Entry 1E0A (solution NMR); this record covers chains A and B.

# Chain A
Name: Cell division control protein 42 homolog
From: Homo sapiens
Notes: EC 3.6.5.2; fragment: 1-184
UniProt: P60953 (CDC42_HUMAN); numbering as in UniProt (aligned over 1-184)
Chain sequence (184 residues; each row starts with the number of its first residue):
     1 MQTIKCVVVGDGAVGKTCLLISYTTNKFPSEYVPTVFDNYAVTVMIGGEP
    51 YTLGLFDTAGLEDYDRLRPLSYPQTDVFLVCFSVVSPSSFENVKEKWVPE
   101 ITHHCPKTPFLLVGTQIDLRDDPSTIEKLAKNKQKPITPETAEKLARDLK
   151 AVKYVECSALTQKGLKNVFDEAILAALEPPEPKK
Differences from the reference sequence: engineered mutation Leu61 (Gln in P60953)
Metal / ion sites: Mg2+: Thr17, Thr35 (together with GMP-PNP)
Small-molecule neighbours: GMP-PNP (GNP; phosphoaminophosphonic acid-guanylate ester): Gly12, Ala13, Thr17, Cys18, Leu19, Ile21, Ser22, Tyr23, Phe28, Pro29, Tyr32, Thr35, Cys81, Val113, Thr115, Glu156, Cys157, Ser158, Ala159, Thr161, Gln162, Leu165
Swiss-Prot annotation at these positions:
  - motif: Tyr32 to Tyr40 (Effector region)
  - binding site (GTP): Gly10 to Thr17, Thr115 to Asp118
  - modified residue: Tyr32 (Microbial infection: O-AMP-tyrosine), Thr35 (Microbial infection: O-AMP-threonine), Tyr64 (Phosphotyrosine)
  - glycosylation: Tyr32 (Microbial infection: O-linked (GlcNAc) tyrosine), Thr35 (Microbial infection: O-alpha-linked (GlcNAc) threonine)

# Chain B
Name: Serine/threonine-protein kinase PAK 1
From: Rattus norvegicus
Notes: EC 2.7.11.1; fragment: 75-118
UniProt: P35465 (PAK1_RAT); residue numbers follow UniProt; this construct covers 75-118
Chain sequence (46 residues; each row starts with the number of its first residue):
    73 GSISLPSDFEHTIHVGFDAVTGEFTGMPEQWARLLQTSNITKSEQK
Differences from the reference sequence: expression tag (73-74)
Swiss-Prot annotation at these positions:
  - region: Ile75 to Arg105 (GTPase-binding)
  - modified residue: Thr84 (Phosphothreonine), Ser115 (Phosphoserine)

# How chain A and chain B interact
Pairs across the interface (63):
  Leu20(A) - Phe81(B)
  Ile21(A) - Phe81(B)
  Tyr23(A) - Leu77(B)
  Thr24(A) - Leu77(B)
  Thr24(A) - Pro78(B)
  Thr25(A) - Phe81(B)
  Lys27(A) - Phe81(B)
  Glu31(A) - His83(B)
  Glu31(A) - His86(B)
  Val33(A) - Val87(B)
  Val33(A) - Gly88(B)
  Pro34(A) - Val87(B)
  Val36(A) - Val87(B)
  Val36(A) - Phe96(B)
  Val36(A) - Trp103(B)
  Phe37(A) - Ile85(B)
  Phe37(A) - Val87(B)
  Phe37(A) - Pro100(B)
  Phe37(A) - Trp103(B)
  Asp38(A) - His83(B)
  Asp38(A) - Ile85(B)
  Asp38(A) - Val87(B)
  Asn39(A) - Glu82(B)
  Asn39(A) - His83(B)
  Asn39(A) - Thr84(B)
  Asn39(A) - Ile85(B)
  Tyr40(A) - Phe81(B)
  Tyr40(A) - Glu82(B)
  Ala41(A) - Asp80(B)
  Ala41(A) - Phe81(B)
  Ala41(A) - Glu82(B)
  Val42(A) - Pro78(B)
  Val42(A) - Asp80(B)
  Thr43(A) - Pro78(B)
  Val44(A) - Ser76(B)
  Val44(A) - Pro78(B)
  Met45(A) - Ser74(B)
  Met45(A) - Ile75(B)
  Met45(A) - Ser76(B)
  Ile46(A) - Ser74(B)
  Ile46(A) - Ile75(B)
  Gly47(A) - Ser74(B)
  Gly48(A) - Ser74(B)
  Phe56(A) - Trp103(B)
  Asp57(A) - Trp103(B)
  Thr58(A) - Trp103(B)
  Asp63(A) - Gly94(B)
  Asp63(A) - Phe96(B)
  Arg66(A) - Leu107(B)
  Leu67(A) - Phe96(B)
  Leu67(A) - Met99(B)
  Leu67(A) - Trp103(B)
  Leu67(A) - Leu107(B)
  Leu70(A) - Gln102(B)
  Leu70(A) - Trp103(B)
  Leu70(A) - Leu106(B)
  Leu70(A) - Leu107(B)
  Ser71(A) - Trp103(B)
  Leu165(A) - Leu77(B)
  Phe169(A) - Ile75(B)
  Phe169(A) - Leu77(B)
  Phe169(A) - Pro78(B)
  Asp170(A) - Ile75(B)
Interface residues without a listed pair, chain A (37 interface residues in all): Thr35, Glu62, Lys166, Ile173
Interface residues without a listed pair, chain B (24 interface residues in all): Gly73, Phe89

# Summary
37 residues of chain A face 24 of chain B across their interface. Chain A binds GMP-PNP. The Mg2+ site is
built by Thr17(A) and Thr35(A). From UniProt: 12 GTP-binding residues on chain A.
Here chain A is Cell division control protein 42 homolog (Homo sapiens) and chain B is
Serine/threonine-protein kinase PAK 1 (Rattus norvegicus). Entry 1E0A (Cdc42 complexed with the GTPase binding
domain of p21 activated kinase) was determined by solution NMR.
